Entry 5E1Y (X-ray diffraction, 1.01 A resolution); this record covers chain A.

[Chain A]
Name: Ligand of Numb protein X 2
From: Homo sapiens
Notes: fragment: Second PDZ domain
UniProt: Q8N448 (LNX2_HUMAN); residues 336-424 here = UniProt positions 336-424
Chain sequence (95 residues; row label = number of the first residue in the row; note: 335 numbers in that range are skipped by the numbering (no residue carries them; nothing is unmodelled there); numbers below 1 keep their minus sign (Ser-1 is residue -1)):
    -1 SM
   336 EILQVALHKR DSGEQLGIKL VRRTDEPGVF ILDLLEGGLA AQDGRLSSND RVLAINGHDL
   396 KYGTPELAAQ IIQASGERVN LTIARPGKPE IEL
Construct notes: expression tag (-1 to 0); engineered mutation Leu338 (Phe in Q8N448)
Reported in the primary citation:
  - conformationally variable residues (side-chain flip): Asp368, Ser410, Asn415

[Summary]
From the paper: conformational variability at Asp368, Ser410 and Asn415.
Chain A is Ligand of Numb protein X 2 (Homo sapiens); the structure, PDZ2 of LNX2 at 277K, model with
alternate conformations, was determined by X-ray diffraction, deposited together with 5E11, 5E21 and 5E22.
